PDB entry 4ED0 | X-ray diffraction, 1.65 A resolution | chains A and T of the 3 polymer chains in the assembly

# Chain A
Protein: DNA polymerase eta
From: Homo sapiens
Notes: EC 2.7.7.7; fragment: Catalytic core
Reference sequence: Q9Y253 (POLH_HUMAN); numbering as in UniProt (aligned over 1-432)
Chain sequence (435 residues; numbered -2 to 432; the number before each row is that of its first residue; numbers below 1 keep their minus sign (Gly-2 is residue -2)):
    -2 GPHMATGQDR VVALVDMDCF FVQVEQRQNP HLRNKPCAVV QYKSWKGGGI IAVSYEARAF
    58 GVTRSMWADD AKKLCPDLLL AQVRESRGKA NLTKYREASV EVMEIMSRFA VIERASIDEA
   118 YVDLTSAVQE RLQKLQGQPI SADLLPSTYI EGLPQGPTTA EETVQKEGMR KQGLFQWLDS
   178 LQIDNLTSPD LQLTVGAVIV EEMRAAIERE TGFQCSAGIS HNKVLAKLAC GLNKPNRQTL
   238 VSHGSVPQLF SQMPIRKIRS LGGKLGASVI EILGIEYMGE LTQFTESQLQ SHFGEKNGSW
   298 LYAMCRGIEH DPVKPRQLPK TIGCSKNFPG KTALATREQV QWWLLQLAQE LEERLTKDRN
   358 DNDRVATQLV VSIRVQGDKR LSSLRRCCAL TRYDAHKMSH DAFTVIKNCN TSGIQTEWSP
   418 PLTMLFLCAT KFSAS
Disordered / not traced: 155-159
Differences from the reference sequence: expression tag (-2 to 0)
Ion coordination: Na+: Asp13, Asp115, Glu116 (together with 2'-deoxyadenosine 5'-triphosphate) (shared with 1 residue of chain P); Ca2+: Asp13, Met14, Asp115 (together with 2'-deoxyadenosine 5'-triphosphate)
Ligand contacts: 2'-deoxyadenosine 5'-triphosphate (DTP): Asp13, Met14, Asp15, Cys16, Phe17, Phe18, Ile48, Ala49, Tyr52, Arg55, Arg61, Ile114, Asp115, Glu116, Lys231
Curated features (UniProtKB/Swiss-Prot):
  - binding site (Mg(2+)): Asp13, Met14, Asp115, Glu116
  - binding site (Mn(2+)): Asp13, Met14, Asp115, Glu116
  - binding site (a 2'-deoxyribonucleoside 5'-triphosphate): Arg61
From the paper describing this entry:
  - mutagenesis - S113A: unchanged catalytic activity

# Chain T
Molecule: 12-nt DNA strand
Sequence (12 nucleotides; row label = number of the first residue in the row):
     1 CATTATGACG CT
Ligand contacts: 2'-deoxyadenosine 5'-triphosphate (DTP): DT3, DT4, DA5

# Interface between chain A and chain T
Contacting residue pairs (39):
  Gln38(A) - DT4(T)  hydrogen bond to the base
  Gln38(A) - DA5(T)  sugar contact
  Tyr39(A) - DT4(T)  phosphate contact
  Tyr39(A) - DA5(T)  hydrogen bond to the phosphate
  Trp42(A) - DA2(T)  stacking on the base
  Arg61(A) - DT3(T)  base contact
  Ser62(A) - DT3(T)  base contact
  Trp64(A) - DA2(T)  phosphate contact
  Lys86(A) - DT6(T)  salt bridge to the phosphate
  Ala87(A) - DA5(T)  sugar contact
  Leu89(A) - DA5(T)  phosphate contact
  Arg93(A) - DT6(T)  salt bridge to the phosphate
  Arg93(A) - DG7(T)  salt bridge to the phosphate
  Lys293(A) - DG10(T)  salt bridge to the phosphate
  Lys311(A) - DC9(T)  phosphate contact
  Arg313(A) - DA8(T)  salt bridge to the phosphate
  Arg313(A) - DC9(T)  salt bridge to the phosphate
  Pro316(A) - DA8(T)  phosphate contact
  Lys317(A) - DA8(T)  hydrogen bond to the phosphate
  Lys317(A) - DC9(T)  salt bridge to the phosphate
  Thr318(A) - DG7(T)  sugar contact
  Thr318(A) - DA8(T)  hydrogen bond to the phosphate
  Ile319(A) - DG7(T)  phosphate contact
  Gly320(A) - DT6(T)  sugar contact
  Gly320(A) - DG7(T)  hydrogen bond to the phosphate
  Cys321(A) - DT6(T)  phosphate contact
  Ser322(A) - DA5(T)  sugar contact
  Ser322(A) - DT6(T)  hydrogen bond to the phosphate
  Lys323(A) - DA5(T)  salt bridge to the phosphate
  Asn324(A) - DT4(T)  hydrogen bond to the phosphate
  Asn324(A) - DA5(T)  hydrogen bond to the phosphate
  Pro326(A) - DC1(T)  phosphate contact
  Pro326(A) - DA2(T)  sugar contact
  Pro326(A) - DT4(T)  phosphate contact
  Gly327(A) - DC1(T)  hydrogen bond to the phosphate
  Gly327(A) - DA2(T)  phosphate contact
  Thr329(A) - DA2(T)  base contact
  Arg351(A) - DT6(T)  salt bridge to the phosphate
  Arg351(A) - DG7(T)  salt bridge to the phosphate
Interface residues without a listed pair, chain A (29 interface residues in all): Ile48, Arg111, Glu347

# Summary
29 residues of chain A face 10 of chain T across their interface; the contacts include 9 hydrogen bonds, 10
salt bridges and 1 aromatic stacking contact. Polar contacts include Gln38(A)-DT4(T), Tyr39(A)-DA5(T) and
Lys317(A)-DA8(T). 2'-deoxyadenosine 5'-triphosphate is bound between chain A and chain T. From the paper:
S113A of chain A leaves catalytic activity unchanged.
Here chain A is DNA polymerase eta (Homo sapiens) and chain T is a 12-nt DNA strand. Entry 4ED0 (Human DNA
polymerase eta - DNA ternary complex: AT crystal at pH 6.8 (Na+ MES) with ...) was determined by X-ray
diffraction, deposited together with 4ECQ, 4ECR, 4ECS, 4ECT, 4ECU, 4ECV and 10 further entries.
